PDB entry 2WHE | X-ray diffraction, 1.55 A resolution | chain A

Chain A:
Molecule: Beta-phosphoglucomutase
From: Lactococcus lactis
Notes: EC 5.4.2.6
UniProt: P71447 (PGMB_LACLA); numbering as in UniProt (aligned over 1-221)
Sequence (221 residues; each row starts with the number of its first residue):
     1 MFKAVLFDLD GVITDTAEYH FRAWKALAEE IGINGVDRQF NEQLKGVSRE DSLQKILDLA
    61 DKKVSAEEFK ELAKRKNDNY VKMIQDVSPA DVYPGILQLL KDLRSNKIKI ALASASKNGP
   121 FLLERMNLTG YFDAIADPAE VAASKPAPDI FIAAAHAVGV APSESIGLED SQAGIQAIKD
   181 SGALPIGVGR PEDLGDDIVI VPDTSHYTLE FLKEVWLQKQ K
Construct notes: conflict H206 (Tyr in P71447)
Bound ions: Mg2+: D8, D10, D170
Swiss-Prot annotation at these positions:
  - active site: D8 (Nucleophile), D10 (Proton donor/acceptor)
  - binding site (Mg(2+)): D8, D10, D170
  - binding site (beta-D-glucose 6-phosphate): D10, G46, V47, R49, S116, K117, N118
  - site (Important for catalytic activity and assists the phosphoryl transfer reaction to Asp8 by balancing charge and orienting the reacting groups): S114, K145
  - modified residue: D8 (4-aspartylphosphate)
  - mutagenesis: D8 (D8A/E: Inactive), D10 (D10A/E/N/S: Inactive), T16 (T16P: 500-fold reduction in the rate constant for Asp-8 phosphorylation by beta-G1,6bisP ...), H20 (H20A: Impairs Asp-8 phosphorylation by beta-G1,6bisP and phosphoryl transfer from the phospho-Asp8 to the substrate beta-G1P ...), K45 (K45A: 20'000-fold decrease in catalytic efficiency), G46 (G46A: 1'000'000-fold decrease in catalytic efficiency; G46P: 100'000-fold decrease in catalytic efficiency; G46V: 10'000-fold decrease in catalytic efficiency), R49 (R49K: 1'000'000-fold decrease in catalytic efficiency), S52 (S52A: Wild-type activity), K76 (K76A: 100-fold reduction in the conversion of beta-G1P to G6P in the presence of beta-G1,6bisP), D170 (D170A: Impaired, but active with an increase in the affinity for G1P)
Reported in the primary citation:
  - catalytic residues: D8 (citing earlier work)

Overview:
D8, D10 and D170 form the Mg2+ site. UniProt lists active-site residues D8 and D10, 3 Mg2+-binding residues, 7
beta-D-glucose 6-phosphate-binding residues and 10 mutagenesis sites. The paper reports the catalytic residue
D8.
Chain A is Beta-phosphoglucomutase (Lactococcus lactis); the structure, Structure of native
Beta-Phosphoglucomutase in an open conformation without bound ligands, was determined by X-ray diffraction
(same publication as 2WF6 and 2WF5).
